Entry 3HQ0 (X-ray diffraction, 2.00 A resolution); this record covers chains B and D of the 4 polymer chains in the assembly.

Chain B (and D):
Name: Catechol 2,3-dioxygenase
Source organism: Pseudomonas sp. KL28
Notes: EC 1.13.11.2; chain D of this document is another copy of the same molecule, construct and numbering; everything in this record applies to it too
Reference sequence: Q7WYF5 (Q7WYF5_9PSED); numbering as in UniProt (aligned over 1-309)
Sequence (309 residues; each row starts with the number of its first residue):
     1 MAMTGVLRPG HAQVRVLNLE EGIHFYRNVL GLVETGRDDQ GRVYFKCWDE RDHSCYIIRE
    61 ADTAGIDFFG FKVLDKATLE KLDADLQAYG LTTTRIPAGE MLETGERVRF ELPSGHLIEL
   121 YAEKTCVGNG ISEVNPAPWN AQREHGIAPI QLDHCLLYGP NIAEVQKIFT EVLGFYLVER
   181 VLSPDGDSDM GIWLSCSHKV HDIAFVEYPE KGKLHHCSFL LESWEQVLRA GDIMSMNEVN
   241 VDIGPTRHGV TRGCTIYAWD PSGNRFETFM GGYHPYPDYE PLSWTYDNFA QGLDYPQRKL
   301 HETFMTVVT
Disordered / not traced: 1, 290-309
Ion coordination: Fe ion: His154, His216, Glu267 (together with product)
Residues lining bound ligands: product (M3P; (2E,4E)-2-hydroxy-6-oxohepta-2,4-dienoic acid): His154, Leu156, Tyr158, Trp193, His201, Val206, His215, His216, His248, Val250, Thr251, Tyr257, Glu267, Phe289
From the paper describing this entry:
  - binding site for product: His248, Thr251, Tyr257
  - catalytic residues: His201, His248, Tyr257

Chain B / chain D interface:
Contacting residue pairs - 15 pairs, chain B then chain D:
  Trp139(B) - Asp232(D)  hydrogen bond
  Trp139(B) - Ile233(D)  hydrophobic
  Trp139(B) - Met236(D)
  Arg143(B) - Arg229(D)
  Glu144(B) - Glu144(D)
  Glu144(B) - Arg229(D)  salt bridge
  Ser223(B) - Glu225(D)  hydrogen bond
  Glu225(B) - Ser223(D)  hydrogen bond
  Glu225(B) - Glu225(D)
  Arg229(B) - Trp139(D)
  Arg229(B) - Glu144(D)  salt bridge
  Asp232(B) - Pro138(D)
  Asp232(B) - Trp139(D)  hydrogen bond
  Ile233(B) - Trp139(D)  hydrophobic
  Met236(B) - Trp139(D)
Interface residues without a listed pair, chain B (11 interface residues in all): Pro138, Ser235
Interface residues without a listed pair, chain D (11 interface residues in all): Ala137, Arg143

Overview:
The chain B/chain D interface involves 11 residues from each chain; the contacts include 4 hydrogen bonds and
2 salt bridges. Among the polar pairs are Glu144(B)-Arg229(D), Trp139(B)-Asp232(D) and Ser223(B)-Glu225(D).
Bound to chain B: product. The paper reports catalytic residues His201(B), His248(B) and Tyr257(B); a binding
site for product at His248(B), Thr251(B) and Tyr257(B).
Both chains are Catechol 2,3-dioxygenase (Pseudomonas sp. KL28). Entry 3HQ0 (Crystal Structure Analysis of the
2,3-dioxygenase LapB from Pseudomonas in complex with a product) was determined by X-ray diffraction (same
publication as 3HPV and 3HPY).
